Entry 9B1X (electron microscopy, 3.07 A resolution); this record covers chains Y and Z of the 54 polymer chains in the assembly.

# Chain Y
Molecule: 23S rRNA
From: Mycolicibacterium smegmatis
Sequence (3120 nucleotides; each row starts with the number of its first residue):
     1 UAAGUGUUUAAGGGCGCAUGGUGGAUGCCUUGGCACUGGGAGCCGAUGAA
    51 GGACGUAGGAGGCUGCGAUAAGCCUCGGGGAGCUGUCAACCGAGCGUUGA
   101 UCCGAGGAUGUCCGAAUGGGGAAACCCGGCACGAGUGAUGUCGUGUCACC
   151 AGGCGCUGAAUAUAUAGGCGUCUGGGGGGAACGCGGGGAAGUGAAACAUC
   201 UCAGUACCCGUAGGAAGAGAAAACAAAAUGUGAUUCCGUGAGUAGUGGCG
   251 AGCGAAAGCGGAGGAUGGCUAAACCGUAUGCAUGUGAUACCGGGUAGGGG
   301 UUGUGUGUGCGGGGUUGUGGGACCUAUCUUUCCGGCUCUACCUGGCUGGA
   351 GGGCAGUGAGAAAAUGUUGUGGUUAGCGGAAAUGGCUUGGGAUGGCCUGC
   401 CGUAGACGGUGAGAGCCCGGUACGUGAAAACCCGACGUCUGUCUUGAUGG
   451 UGUUCCCGAGUAGCAGCGGGCCCGUGGAAUCUGCUGUGAAUCUGCCGGGA
   501 CCACCCGGUAAGCCUGAAUACUUCCCAGUGACCGAUAGCGGAUUAGUACC
   551 GUGAGGGAAUGGUGAAAAGUACCCCGGGAGGGGAGUGAAAGAGUACCUGA
   601 AACCGUGCGCUUACAAUCCGUCAGAGCCCUCGACGUGUCGUGGGGUGAUG
   651 GCGUGCCUUUUGAAGAAUGAGCCUGCGAGUCAGGGACAUGUCGCGAGGUU
   701 AACCCGGGUGGGGUAGCCGCAGCGAAAGCGAGUCUGAAUAGGGCGUAUCC
   751 ACACAAGAGUGUGUGGUGUAGUGGUGUGUUCUGGACCCGAAGCGGAGUGA
   801 UCUACCCAUGGCCAGGGUGAAGCGCGGGUAAGACCGCGUGGAGGCCCGAA
   851 CCCACUUAGGUUGAAGACUGAGGGGAUGAGCUGUGGGUAGGGGUGAAAGG
   901 CCAAUCAAACUCCGUGAUAGCUGGUUCUCCCCGAAAUGCAUUUAGGUGCA
   951 GCGUCGCAUGUUUCUUGCCGGAGGUAGAGCUACUGGAUGGCCGAUGGGCC
  1001 CCACAGGGUUACUGACGUCAGCCAAACUCCGAAUGCCGGUAAGUCCAAGA
  1051 GUGCGGCAGUGAGACGGCGGGGGAUAAGCUCCGUGCGUCGAGAGGGAAAC
  1101 AGCCCAGAUCGCCGGCUAAGGCCCCUAAGCGUGUGCUAAGUGGAAAAGGA
  1151 UGUGCAGUCGCGAAGACAACCAGGAGGUUGGCUUAGAAGCAGCCACCCUU
  1201 GAAAGAGUGCGUAAUAGCUCACUGGUCAAGUGAUUGUGCGCCGAUAAUGU
  1251 AGCGGGGCUCAAGCACACCGCCGAAGCCGCGGCAGCCAACGUGUUGGCUG
  1301 GGUAGGGGAGCGUCCUGCAUCCGGUGAAGCCGCCGAGUGAUCGAGUGGUG
  1351 GAGGGUGUGGGAGUGAGAAUGCAGGCAUGAGUAGCGAUUAGGCAAGUGAG
  1401 AACCUUGCCCGCCGAAAGACCAAGGGUUCCUGGGCCAGGCCAGUCCGCCC
  1451 AGGGUGAGUCGGGACCUAAGGCGAGGCCGACAGGCGUAGUCGAUGGACAA
  1501 CGGGUUGAUAUUCCCGUACCCGUGUAUGUGCGUCCAUGAUGAAUCAGCGG
  1551 UACUAACCAUCCAAAACCACCGUGACCGCACCUUUCGGGGUGUGGCGUUG
  1601 GUGGGGCUGCAUGGGACCUUCGUUGGUAGUAGUCAAGCGAUGGGGUGACG
  1651 CAGGAAGGUAGCCGUACCGGUCAGUGGUAAUACCGGGGUAAGCCUGUAGG
  1701 GAGUCAGAUAGGUAAAUCCGUCUGGCAUAUAUCCUGAGAGGUGAUGCAUA
  1751 GCCGAGUGAGGCGAAUUCGGUGAUCCUAUGCUGCCGAGAAAAGCCUCUAG
  1801 CGAGGACAUACACGGCCCGUACCCCAAACCAACACAGGUGGUCAGGUAGA
  1851 GAAUACUAAGGCGUACGAGUGAACUAUGGUUAAGGAACUCGGCAAAAUGC
  1901 CCCCGUAACUUCGGGAGAAGGGGGACCCACAUGGCGUGUAAGCCUUUACG
  1951 GCCCAAGCGUGAGUGGGUGGCACAAACCAGUGAGAAGCGACUGUUUACUA
  2001 AAAACACAGGUCCGUGCGAAGUCGCAAGACGAUGUAUACGGACUGACGCC
  2051 UGCCCGGUGCUGGAAGGUUAAGAGGACCCGUUAACUCCCUUUGGGGGUGA
  2101 AGCGGAGAAUUUAAGCCCCAGUAAACGGCGGUGGUAACUAUAACCAUCCU
  2151 AAGGUAGCGAAAUUCCUUGUCGGGUAAGUUCCGACCUGCACGAAUGGCGU
  2201 AACGACUUCUCAACUGUCUCAACCAUAGACUCGGCGAAAUUGCACUACGA
  2251 GUAAAGAUGCUCGUUACGCGCGGCAGGACGAAAAGACCCCGGGACCUUCA
  2301 CUACAACUUGGUAUUGGUGCUCGAUACGGUUUGUGUAGGAUAGGUGGGAG
  2351 ACUGUGAAGCUCACACGCCAGUGUGGGUGGAGUCGUUGUUGAAAUACCAC
  2401 UCUGAUCGUAUUGGGCCUCUAACCUCGGACCGUAUAUCCGGUUCAGGGAC
  2451 AGUGCCUGGUGGGUAGUUUAACUGGGGCGGUUGCCUCCUAAAAUGUAACG
  2501 GAGGCGCCCAAAGGUUCCCUCAACCUGGACGGCAAUCAGGUGUUGAGUGU
  2551 AAGUGCACAAGGGAGCUUGACUGCGAGACGGACAUGUCGAGCAGGGACGA
  2601 AAGUCGGGACUAGUGAUCCGGCACCUCUGAGUGGAAGGGGUGUCGCUCAA
  2651 CGGAUAAAAGGUACCCCGGGGAUAACAGGCUGAUCUUCCCCAAGAGUCCA
  2701 UAUCGACGGGAUGGUUUGGCACCUCGAUGUCGGCUCGUCGCAUCCUGGGG
  2751 CUGGAGCAGGUCCCAAGGGUUGGGCUGUUCGCCCAUUAAAGCGGCACGCG
  2801 AGCUGGGUUUAGAACGUCGUGAGACAGUUCGGUCUCUAUCCGCCGCGCGC
  2851 GUCAGAAGCUUGAGGAAACCUGUCCCUAGUACGAGAGGACCGGGACGGAC
  2901 GAACCUCUGGUAUACCAGUUGUCCCACCAGGGGCACGGCUGGAUAGCCAC
  2951 GUUCGGACAGGAUAACCGCUGAAAGCAUCUAAGCGGGAAACCUCUUCCAA
  3001 GACCAGGCUUCUCACCCUCUAGGAGGGAUAAGGCCCCCCGCAGACCACGG
  3051 GAUUGAUAGACCAGACCUGGAAGCCUAGUAAUAGGUGCAGGGAACUGGCA
  3101 CUAACCGGCCGAAAACUUAC
Not modelled in the structure: 1, 1543-1626, 2324-2404
Ion coordination: Mg2+ site 1 near U7 (its only coordinating residue here); Mg2+ site 2: G13, G14; Mg2+ site 3: G77, G78; Mg2+ site 4: U109, G110; Mg2+ site 5: A116, U117; Mg2+ site 6 near U117 (its only coordinating residue here); Mg2+ site 7 near G152 (its only coordinating residue here); Mg2+ site 8: U163, A164; Mg2+ site 9: G191, U2467; Mg2+ site 10: A194, A196, C197; Mg2+ site 11: A195, A196; Mg2+ site 12 near G204 (its only coordinating residue here); 275 more Mg2+ sites not listed

# Chain Z
Protein: Large ribosomal subunit protein uL2
From: Mycolicibacterium smegmatis
Reference sequence: A0QSD4 (RL2_MYCS2); residue numbers follow UniProt; this construct covers 1-278
Amino-acid sequence (278 residues; numbered 1 to 278; the number before each row is that of its first residue):
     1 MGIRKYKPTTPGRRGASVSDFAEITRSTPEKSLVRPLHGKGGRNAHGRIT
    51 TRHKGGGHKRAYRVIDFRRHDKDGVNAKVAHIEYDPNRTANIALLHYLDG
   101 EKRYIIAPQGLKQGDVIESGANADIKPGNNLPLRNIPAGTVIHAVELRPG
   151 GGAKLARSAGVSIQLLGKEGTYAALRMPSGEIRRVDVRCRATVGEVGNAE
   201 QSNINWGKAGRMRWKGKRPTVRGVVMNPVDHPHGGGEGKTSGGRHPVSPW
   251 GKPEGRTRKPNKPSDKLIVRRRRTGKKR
Not modelled in the structure: 1, 277-278
Ion coordination: Mg2+ site 1: Gly12, Gly207, Lys208; Mg2+ site 2: Pro36, Leu37; Mg2+ site 3: His53 (shared with G2041(Y) of chain Y); Mg2+ site 4: Arg88, Thr89; Mg2+ site 5: Val221, Arg222; Mg2+ site 6: Gly235, Gly236; Mg2+ site 7 near Ser241 (its only coordinating residue here); Mg2+ site 8: His245, Pro246; Mg2+ site 9: Arg272 (shared with A2036(Y) of chain Y)

# How chain Y and chain Z interact
Residue-residue contacts (180):
  C805(Y) - Arg43(Z)  hydrogen bond to the base
  C806(Y) - Gly41(Z)  sugar contact
  C806(Y) - Arg43(Z)  sugar contact
  C807(Y) - Gly39(Z)  phosphate contact
  C807(Y) - Gly56(Z)  phosphate contact
  A808(Y) - Gly39(Z)  hydrogen bond to the phosphate
  A808(Y) - Lys59(Z)  phosphate contact
  U809(Y) - Lys59(Z)  salt bridge to the phosphate
  G843(Y) - Thr10(Z)  phosphate contact
  G844(Y) - Thr10(Z)  hydrogen bond to the phosphate
  G844(Y) - Arg13(Z)  salt bridge to the phosphate
  G844(Y) - Lys208(Z)  salt bridge to the phosphate
  G844(Y) - Ala209(Z)  base contact
  G844(Y) - Gly210(Z)  base contact
  A879(Y) - Lys208(Z)  phosphate contact
  A879(Y) - Arg213(Z)  phosphate contact
  A879(Y) - Trp214(Z)  phosphate contact
  G887(Y) - Arg43(Z)  base contact
  U888(Y) - His46(Z)  sugar contact
  U888(Y) - Gly47(Z)  sugar contact
  U888(Y) - Arg48(Z)  hydrogen bond to the phosphate
  A889(Y) - Arg48(Z)  salt bridge to the phosphate
  U894(Y) - Gly47(Z)  phosphate contact
  U894(Y) - Ile49(Z)  phosphate contact
  G895(Y) - Asp230(Z)  hydrogen bond to the base
  A896(Y) - Arg218(Z)  salt bridge to the phosphate
  A896(Y) - Pro219(Z)  sugar contact
  A896(Y) - Val221(Z)  sugar contact
  A897(Y) - Val221(Z)  base contact
  A897(Y) - Val225(Z)  sugar contact
  A897(Y) - Met226(Z)  base contact
  A897(Y) - Asp230(Z)  base contact
  A898(Y) - Asn227(Z)  base contact
  G899(Y) - Asn227(Z)  hydrogen bond to the phosphate
  G899(Y) - Val229(Z)  base contact
  G1645(Y) - Ser32(Z)  phosphate contact
  U1646(Y) - Lys31(Z)  phosphate contact
  G1647(Y) - Lys31(Z)  salt bridge to the phosphate
  A1648(Y) - Lys31(Z)  hydrogen bond to the sugar
  G1711(Y) - Asp99(Z)  sugar contact
  G1711(Y) - Glu101(Z)  sugar contact
  G1720(Y) - Asp99(Z)  hydrogen bond to the base
  G1720(Y) - Gly100(Z)  hydrogen bond to the sugar
  G1720(Y) - Lys102(Z)  phosphate contact
  U1721(Y) - Leu98(Z)  base contact
  U1721(Y) - Gly100(Z)  sugar contact
  U1721(Y) - Lys102(Z)  salt bridge to the phosphate
  C1785(Y) - Arg4(Z)  salt bridge to the phosphate
  G1786(Y) - Arg211(Z)  salt bridge to the phosphate
  G1786(Y) - Trp214(Z)  base contact
  A1787(Y) - Phe21(Z)  base contact
  A1787(Y) - Ser27(Z)  base contact
  A1787(Y) - His58(Z)  sugar contact
  A1787(Y) - Arg60(Z)  hydrogen bond to the phosphate
  A1787(Y) - Arg63(Z)  sugar contact
  A1787(Y) - Tyr84(Z)  hydrogen bond to the phosphate
  A1787(Y) - Pro86(Z)  sugar contact
  G1788(Y) - Lys59(Z)  sugar contact
  G1788(Y) - Arg60(Z)  salt bridge to the phosphate
  G1788(Y) - Ala61(Z)  hydrogen bond to the phosphate
  G1788(Y) - Arg63(Z)  salt bridge to the phosphate
  A1789(Y) - Pro36(Z)  sugar contact
  A1790(Y) - Pro36(Z)  sugar contact
  U1911(Y) - Arg14(Z)  hydrogen bond to the sugar
  G1913(Y) - Pro8(Z)  sugar contact
  G1913(Y) - Arg14(Z)  base contact
  A1990(Y) - Pro11(Z)  base contact
  C2005(Y) - Arg222(Z)  salt bridge to the phosphate
  C2005(Y) - Val225(Z)  phosphate contact
  A2006(Y) - Pro219(Z)  phosphate contact
  A2006(Y) - Thr220(Z)  phosphate contact
  A2006(Y) - Val221(Z)  phosphate contact
  A2006(Y) - Arg222(Z)  salt bridge to the phosphate
  C2007(Y) - Ala209(Z)  sugar contact
  C2007(Y) - Pro219(Z)  phosphate contact
  C2007(Y) - Thr220(Z)  hydrogen bond to the phosphate
  A2008(Y) - Gly207(Z)  hydrogen bond to the sugar
  A2008(Y) - Met212(Z)  sugar contact
  G2009(Y) - Asn205(Z)  sugar contact
  G2009(Y) - Trp206(Z)  phosphate contact
  C2013(Y) - Glu254(Z)  hydrogen bond to the sugar
  G2014(Y) - Gly255(Z)  sugar contact
  G2014(Y) - Thr257(Z)  hydrogen bond to the sugar
  G2014(Y) - Arg272(Z)  salt bridge to the phosphate
  U2015(Y) - Thr257(Z)  sugar contact
  U2015(Y) - Arg258(Z)  phosphate contact
  U2015(Y) - Arg272(Z)  salt bridge to the phosphate
  G2016(Y) - Leu155(Z)  base contact
  G2016(Y) - Met177(Z)  base contact
  G2016(Y) - Pro178(Z)  base contact
  G2016(Y) - Ser179(Z)  hydrogen bond to the base
  G2016(Y) - Glu181(Z)  base contact
  G2016(Y) - Arg183(Z)  hydrogen bond to the sugar
  G2016(Y) - Arg258(Z)  salt bridge to the phosphate
  C2017(Y) - Leu147(Z)  sugar contact
  C2017(Y) - Lys154(Z)  sugar contact
  C2017(Y) - Arg183(Z)  salt bridge to the phosphate
  C2017(Y) - Arg258(Z)  salt bridge to the phosphate
  C2017(Y) - Lys262(Z)  phosphate contact
  C2017(Y) - Ser264(Z)  phosphate contact
  G2018(Y) - Lys154(Z)  phosphate contact
  G2021(Y) - Thr50(Z)  base contact
  G2021(Y) - Thr51(Z)  base contact
  U2022(Y) - Ile49(Z)  sugar contact
  U2022(Y) - Thr50(Z)  hydrogen bond to the sugar
  U2022(Y) - Trp250(Z)  sugar contact
  U2022(Y) - Lys252(Z)  salt bridge to the phosphate
  C2023(Y) - His46(Z)  base contact
  C2023(Y) - Arg48(Z)  sugar contact
  C2023(Y) - Trp250(Z)  phosphate contact
  G2024(Y) - His46(Z)  sugar contact
  G2028(Y) - His46(Z)  base contact
  A2029(Y) - Asn44(Z)  sugar contact
  A2029(Y) - Ala45(Z)  hydrogen bond to the sugar
  C2030(Y) - Lys40(Z)  phosphate contact
  C2030(Y) - Gly42(Z)  sugar contact
  C2030(Y) - Arg43(Z)  hydrogen bond to the sugar
  C2030(Y) - Asn44(Z)  sugar contact
  C2030(Y) - Thr50(Z)  hydrogen bond to the base
  G2031(Y) - Lys40(Z)  phosphate contact
  U2033(Y) - Leu37(Z)  phosphate contact
  U2033(Y) - Lys40(Z)  salt bridge to the phosphate
  G2034(Y) - Tyr62(Z)  phosphate contact
  G2034(Y) - Arg88(Z)  salt bridge to the phosphate
  G2034(Y) - Arg157(Z)  salt bridge to the phosphate
  U2035(Y) - Arg88(Z)  salt bridge to the phosphate
  U2035(Y) - Lys154(Z)  base contact
  U2035(Y) - Leu155(Z)  sugar contact
  U2035(Y) - Ala156(Z)  hydrogen bond to the sugar
  U2035(Y) - Arg157(Z)  salt bridge to the phosphate
  U2035(Y) - Ser158(Z)  phosphate contact
  A2036(Y) - Ala156(Z)  hydrogen bond to the phosphate
  A2036(Y) - Arg157(Z)  hydrogen bond to the phosphate
  A2036(Y) - Ser158(Z)  hydrogen bond to the phosphate
  A2036(Y) - Val161(Z)  phosphate contact
  A2036(Y) - Pro178(Z)  sugar contact
  A2036(Y) - Ser179(Z)  sugar contact
  U2037(Y) - Ala159(Z)  hydrogen bond to the sugar
  U2037(Y) - Gly160(Z)  base contact
  U2037(Y) - Ala199(Z)  base contact
  G2040(Y) - Lys54(Z)  phosphate contact
  G2041(Y) - Arg52(Z)  salt bridge to the phosphate
  G2041(Y) - His53(Z)  salt bridge to the phosphate
  G2041(Y) - Ser248(Z)  sugar contact
  G2041(Y) - Pro249(Z)  phosphate contact
  A2042(Y) - His231(Z)  salt bridge to the phosphate
  A2042(Y) - Pro249(Z)  phosphate contact
  C2043(Y) - Arg222(Z)  phosphate contact
  C2043(Y) - Gly223(Z)  hydrogen bond to the phosphate
  C2043(Y) - Val224(Z)  hydrogen bond to the phosphate
  U2044(Y) - Arg222(Z)  salt bridge to the phosphate
  G2045(Y) - Arg222(Z)  base contact
  U2058(Y) - His245(Z)  hydrogen bond to the base
  C2060(Y) - Gly255(Z)  phosphate contact
  U2061(Y) - Arg256(Z)  hydrogen bond to the phosphate
  G2062(Y) - Arg256(Z)  salt bridge to the phosphate
  A2125(Y) - Pro246(Z)  sugar contact
  C2126(Y) - Ser241(Z)  hydrogen bond to the phosphate
  C2126(Y) - His245(Z)  sugar contact
  G2127(Y) - Ser241(Z)  hydrogen bond to the phosphate
  U2195(Y) - Lys239(Z)  base contact
  U2195(Y) - Thr240(Z)  base contact
  C2296(Y) - Val229(Z)  sugar contact
  U2298(Y) - Arg244(Z)  salt bridge to the phosphate
  U2425(Y) - Arg148(Z)  base contact
  G2427(Y) - Arg148(Z)  salt bridge to the phosphate
  G2427(Y) - Pro149(Z)  hydrogen bond to the sugar
  G2427(Y) - Gly150(Z)  hydrogen bond to the sugar
  G2428(Y) - Arg68(Z)  phosphate contact
  G2428(Y) - Gly150(Z)  sugar contact
  G2446(Y) - Arg188(Z)  salt bridge to the phosphate
  G2447(Y) - Tyr172(Z)  phosphate contact
  G2448(Y) - Lys266(Z)  salt bridge to the phosphate
  A2814(Y) - Gly238(Z)  hydrogen bond to the phosphate
  A2814(Y) - Lys239(Z)  phosphate contact
  C2815(Y) - Lys239(Z)  phosphate contact
  U2820(Y) - Gly243(Z)  hydrogen bond to the sugar
  G2823(Y) - Gly236(Z)  phosphate contact
  G2823(Y) - Glu237(Z)  base contact
  A2824(Y) - Glu237(Z)  phosphate contact
Other interface residues (no listed pair), chain Y (109 interface residues in all): A820, A821, A842, C845, G880, G890, G893, A1469, G1486, C1912, C1991, A2020, A2032, A2038, C2039, G2059, G2196, A2201, U2297, U2308, U2309, A2451, G2463, G2821, A2822
Other interface residues (no listed pair), chain Z (133 interface residues in all): Tyr6, Lys7, Thr9, Gly12, Val18, His38, Asn87, Thr89, His96, Tyr97, Gly151, Ser202, Pro228, Gly234, Gly235, Val247, Gly251, Lys259, Pro260, Asn261, Ile268, Arg271, Thr274

# Summary
The interface between chain Y and chain Z involves 109 residues on one side and 133 on the other, with 38
hydrogen bonds and 33 salt bridges. Among the polar pairs are C805(Y)-Arg43(Z), G895(Y)-Asp230(Z) and
G1720(Y)-Asp99(Z). G13(Y) and G14(Y) form the Mg2+ site 2.
Here chain Y is 23S rRNA and chain Z is Large ribosomal subunit protein uL2, both from Mycolicibacterium
smegmatis. Entry 9B1X (HWS19 strain gidB mutant mycobacterial ribosome) was determined by electron microscopy.
